PDB entry 6DGG | X-ray diffraction, 1.50 A resolution | chain A

== Chain A ==
Molecule: RpfR
Source organism: Cronobacter turicensis (strain DSM 18703 / LMG 23827 / z3032)
UniProtKB: C9XTL5 (C9XTL5_CROTZ); residues 115-224 here correspond to UniProt positions 135-244 (UniProt number = residue number + 20)
Chain sequence (110 residues; each row starts with the number of its first residue):
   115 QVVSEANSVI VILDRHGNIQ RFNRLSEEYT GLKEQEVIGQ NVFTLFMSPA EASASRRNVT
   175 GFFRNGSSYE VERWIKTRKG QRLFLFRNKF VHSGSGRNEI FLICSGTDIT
Not modelled in the structure: 115, 207-212
What the authors report for this chain:
  - binding site for lauric acid: Ser169, Asn172, Tyr183, Arg187

== Overview ==
The paper reports a binding site for lauric acid at Ser169, Asn172 and Tyr183 among others.
Chain A is RpfR (Cronobacter turicensis (strain DSM 18703 / LMG 23827 / z3032)); the structure, Cronobacter
turicensis RpfR quorum-sensing receptor PAS domain in complex with C12:0, was determined by X-ray diffraction
(same publication as 6DGJ and 6DGN).
